3IAM - chains 5 and 9 of the 8 polymer chains in the assembly; structure by X-ray diffraction, 3.10 A resolution.

[Chain 5]
Molecule: NADH-quinone oxidoreductase subunit 5
Organism: Thermus thermophilus
Notes: EC 1.6.99.5
Reference sequence: Q56219 (NQO5_THET8); numbering as in UniProt (aligned over 1-207)
Chain sequence (207 residues; numbered 1 to 207; the number before each row is that of its first residue):
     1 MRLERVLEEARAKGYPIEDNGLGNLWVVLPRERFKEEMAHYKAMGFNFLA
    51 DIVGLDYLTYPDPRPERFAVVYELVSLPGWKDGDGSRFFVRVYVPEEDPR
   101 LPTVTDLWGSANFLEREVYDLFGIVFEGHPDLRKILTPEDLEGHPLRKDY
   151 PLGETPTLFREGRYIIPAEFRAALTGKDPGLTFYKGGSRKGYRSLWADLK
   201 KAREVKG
Not modelled in the structure: 197-207
Bound ions: Mg2+ near His-144 (its only coordinating residue here)

[Chain 9]
Molecule: NADH-quinone oxidoreductase subunit 9
Organism: Thermus thermophilus
Notes: EC 1.6.99.5
Reference sequence: Q56224 (NQO9_THET8); residue numbers follow UniProt; this construct covers 1-182
Chain sequence (182 residues; numbered 1 to 182; the number before each row is that of its first residue):
     1 MTLKALAQSLGITLKYLFSKPVTVPYPDAPVALKPRFHGRHVLTRHPNGL
    51 EKCIGCSLCAAACPAYAIYVEPAENDPENPVSAGERYAKVYEINMLRCIF
   101 CGLCEEACPTGAIVLGYDFEMADYEYSDLVYGKEDMLVDVVGTKPQRREA
   151 KRTGKPVKVGYVVPYVRPELEGFKAPTEGGKR
Not modelled in the structure: 1-25, 180-182
Bound ions: 4Fe-4S cluster Fe site 1: Cys-53, Cys-56, Cys-59, Cys-108; 4Fe-4S cluster Fe site 2: Cys-63, Cys-98, Cys-101, Cys-104
Residues lining bound ligands:
  - 4Fe-4S cluster (SF4), molecule 1: His-41, Cys-63, Pro-64, Ala-65, Ala-67, Ile-68, Ile-93, Cys-98, Ile-99, Phe-100, Cys-101, Gly-102, Leu-103, Cys-104
  - 4Fe-4S cluster (SF4), molecule 2: Lys-52, Cys-53, Ile-54, Gly-55, Cys-56, Ser-57, Leu-58, Cys-59, Val-70, Tyr-91, Cys-108, Pro-109, Thr-110, Ala-112, Ile-113
Swiss-Prot annotation at these positions:
  - binding site ([4Fe-4S] cluster): Cys-53, Cys-56, Ser-57, Cys-59, Cys-63, Cys-98, Ile-99, Cys-101, Cys-104, Cys-108
Reported in the primary citation:
  - 4Fe-4S cluster coordination: Cys-101
  - binding site for 4Fe-4S cluster: His-41

[Chain 5 / chain 9 interface]
Residue-residue contacts (23):
  Thr-157(5) with Tyr-66(9), hydrogen bond (side chain-backbone)
  Leu-158(5) with Asn-94(9)
  Phe-159(5) with Tyr-66(9); Ala-67(9); Ile-68(9); Tyr-69(9); Glu-92(9)
  Arg-160(5) with Glu-92(9), salt bridge; Val-130(9), hydrogen bond (side chain-backbone); Gly-132(9); Glu-134(9), salt bridge; Asp-135(9), salt bridge; Lys-144(9)
  Arg-163(5) with Tyr-69(9); Glu-71(9), salt bridge; Val-90(9); Glu-92(9), salt bridge
  Tyr-164(5) with Tyr-69(9)
  Ile-165(5) with Ile-68(9); Tyr-69(9), hydrophobic
  Pro-167(5) with Tyr-66(9), hydrophobic
  Phe-170(5) with Ala-60(9)
  Arg-171(5) with Tyr-66(9), hydrogen bond
Other interface residues (no listed pair), chain 5 (11 interface residues in all): Thr-155
Other interface residues (no listed pair), chain 9 (18 interface residues in all): Ala-61, Ala-65, Arg-97, Tyr-131

[In short]
11 residues of chain 5 face 18 of chain 9 across their interface; the contacts include 3 hydrogen bonds and 5
salt bridges. Polar pairs include Arg-160(5)/Glu-92(9), Arg-160(5)/Glu-134(9) and Arg-160(5)/Asp-135(9). Chain
9 binds 4Fe-4S cluster. The paper reports a binding site for 4Fe-4S cluster at His-41(9); 4Fe-4S cluster
coordination by Cys-101(9).
Chain 5 is NADH-quinone oxidoreductase subunit 5 and chain 9 is NADH-quinone oxidoreductase subunit 9, both
from Thermus thermophilus; the structure, Crystal structure of the hydrophilic domain of respiratory complex I
from Thermus thermophilus, reduced, 2 mol/ASU ..., was determined by X-ray diffraction (same publication as
3I9V and 3IAS).
